PDB entry 5MEO | X-ray diffraction, 1.77 A resolution | chains A and B of the 3 polymer chains in the assembly

Chain A:
Protein: HLA class I histocompatibility antigen, A-2 alpha chain
Source organism: Homo sapiens
Reference sequence: P01892 (1A02_HUMAN); residues 1-276 here correspond to UniProt positions 25-300 (UniProt number = residue number + 24)
Sequence (276 residues; row label = number of the first residue in the row):
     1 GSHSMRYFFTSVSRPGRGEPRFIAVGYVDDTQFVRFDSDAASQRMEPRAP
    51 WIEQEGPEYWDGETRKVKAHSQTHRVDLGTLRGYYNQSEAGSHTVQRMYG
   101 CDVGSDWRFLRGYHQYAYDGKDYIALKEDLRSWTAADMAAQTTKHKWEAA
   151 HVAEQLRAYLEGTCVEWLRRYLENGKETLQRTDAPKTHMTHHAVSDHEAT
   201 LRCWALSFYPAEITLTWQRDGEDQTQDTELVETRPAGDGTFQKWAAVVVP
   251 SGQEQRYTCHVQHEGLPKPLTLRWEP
Disulfide bonds: Cys101-Cys164, Cys203-Cys259

Chain B:
Protein: Beta-2-microglobulin
Source organism: Homo sapiens
Reference sequence: P61769 (B2MG_HUMAN); residues 1-99 here correspond to UniProt positions 21-119 (UniProt number = residue number + 20)
Sequence (100 residues; numbered 0 to 99; the number before each row is that of its first residue; numbering starts at 0):
     0 MIQRTPKIQVYSRHPAENGKSNFLNCYVSGFHPSDIEVDLLKNGERIEKV
    50 EHSDLSFSKDWSFYLLYYTEFTPTEKDEYACRVNHVTLSQPKIVKWDRDM
Disulfide bonds: Cys25-Cys80
Sequence notes: initiating methionine (0)
Swiss-Prot annotation at these positions:
  - modified residue: Gln2 (Pyrrolidone carboxylic acid)
  - glycosylation: Ile1 (N-linked (Glc) (glycation) isoleucine), Lys19 (N-linked (Glc) (glycation) lysine), Lys41 (N-linked (Glc) (glycation) lysine), Lys48 (N-linked (Glc) (glycation) lysine), Lys58 (N-linked (Glc) (glycation) lysine), Lys91 (N-linked (Glc) (glycation) lysine), Lys94 (N-linked (Glc) (glycation) lysine)

Chain A / chain B interface:
Pairs across the interface - 55 pairs, chain A then chain B:
  Phe8(A) with Ser55(B); Phe56(B)
  Phe9(A) with Phe56(B)
  Thr10(A) with Phe56(B); Phe62(B)
  Val12(A) with Ser33(B)
  Ile23(A) with Leu54(B), hydrophobic
  Val25(A) with Asp53(B); Leu54(B); Ser55(B)
  Tyr27(A) with Ser55(B), hydrogen bond; Tyr63(B), hydrogen bond
  Gln32(A) with Asp53(B), hydrogen bond
  Arg35(A) with Asp53(B), salt bridge
  Arg48(A) with Asp53(B), salt bridge
  Ser92(A) with Met0(B)
  His93(A) with Met0(B)
  Gln96(A) with His31(B), hydrogen bond; Phe56(B); Trp60(B), hydrogen bond (side chain-backbone); Phe62(B)
  Arg97(A) with Phe56(B)
  Gln115(A) with Trp60(B)
  Tyr116(A) with Trp60(B)
  Ala117(A) with Trp60(B), hydrophobic
  Asp119(A) with Met0(B); Ile1(B), hydrogen bond (backbone-backbone)
  Gly120(A) with Ile1(B); His31(B)
  Asp122(A) with Trp60(B), hydrogen bond
  Thr190(A) with Asp98(B), hydrogen bond
  His192(A) with Asp98(B), salt bridge
  Arg202(A) with Asp98(B), salt bridge
  Trp204(A) with Asp98(B), hydrogen bond; Met99(B)
  Val231(A) with Gln8(B)
  Glu232(A) with Lys6(B), salt bridge; Gln8(B), hydrogen bond (backbone-side chain); Ser28(B)
  Thr233(A) with Tyr26(B)
  Arg234(A) with Gln8(B), hydrogen bond; Tyr10(B); Tyr26(B); Met99(B), hydrogen bond (side chain-backbone)
  Pro235(A) with Tyr10(B), hydrogen bond (backbone-side chain); Asn24(B); Tyr26(B)
  Ala236(A) with Arg12(B), hydrogen bond (backbone-side chain); Asn24(B), hydrogen bond (backbone-side chain)
  Gly237(A) with Arg12(B), hydrogen bond (backbone-side chain)
  Asp238(A) with Arg12(B)
  Gln242(A) with Tyr10(B); Ser11(B), hydrogen bond (side chain-backbone); Arg12(B), hydrogen bond (side chain-backbone)
  Trp244(A) with Met99(B), hydrogen bond (side chain-backbone)
Also at the interface, not in a pair above, chain A (37 interface residues in all): Thr94, Met98, Lys121
Also at the interface, not in a pair above, chain B (24 interface residues in all): His13, Asp59, Leu65

Overview:
Chain A and chain B form an interface of 37 and 24 residues respectively, with 19 hydrogen bonds and 5 salt
bridges. Among the polar pairs are Arg35(A)-Asp53(B), Arg48(A)-Asp53(B) and His192(A)-Asp98(B).
Chain A is HLA class I histocompatibility antigen, A-2 alpha chain and chain B is Beta-2-microglobulin, both
from Homo sapiens; the structure, Human Leukocyte Antigen presenting ILGKFLHRL, was determined by X-ray
diffraction (same publication as 5MEN, 5MEP, 5MEQ and 5MER).
